Entry 8E5P (electron microscopy, 4.40 A resolution (low resolution: residue-level contacts below are approximate; hydrogen-bond / salt-bridge calls are withheld)); this record covers chains 7 and e of the 7 polymer chains in the assembly.

Chain 7:
Molecule: RNA with 24 nt long spacer
Sequence (41 nucleotides; row label = number of the first residue in the row):
     1 AUGUUUUUUU UUUUUUUUUU UUUUUUUGAU UUGGUGAGAG G
Disordered / not traced: 9-41

Chain e:
Protein: Transcription termination factor Rho
From: Escherichia coli
Notes: EC 3.6.4.-
UniProt: A0A0A0GPI6 (A0A0A0GPI6_ECOLX); residues 1-419 here correspond to UniProt positions 25-443 (UniProt number = residue number + 24)
Sequence (419 residues; each row starts with the number of its first residue):
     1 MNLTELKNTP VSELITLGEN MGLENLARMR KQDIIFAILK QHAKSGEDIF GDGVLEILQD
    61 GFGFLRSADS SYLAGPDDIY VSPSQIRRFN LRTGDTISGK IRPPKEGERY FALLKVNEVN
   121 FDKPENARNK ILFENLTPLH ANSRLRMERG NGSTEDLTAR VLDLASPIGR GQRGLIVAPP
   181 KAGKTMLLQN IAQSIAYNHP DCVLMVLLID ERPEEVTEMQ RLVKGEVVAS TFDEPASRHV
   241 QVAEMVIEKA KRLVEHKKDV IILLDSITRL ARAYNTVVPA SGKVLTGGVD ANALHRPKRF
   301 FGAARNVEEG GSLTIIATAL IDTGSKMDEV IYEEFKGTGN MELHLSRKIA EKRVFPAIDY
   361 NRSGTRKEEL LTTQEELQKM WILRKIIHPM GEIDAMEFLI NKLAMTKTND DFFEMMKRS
Disordered / not traced: 418-419
Bound ions: beryllium trifluoride ion: Lys184 (together with ADP)
Ligand contacts:
  - ADP / beryllium trifluoride: Thr158, Pro179, Pro180, Lys181, Ala182, Gly183, Lys184, Thr185, Met186, Leu320, Phe355
  - ADP / beryllium trifluoride: Gly337, Thr365, Arg366, Lys367

How chain 7 and chain e interact:
Residue-residue contacts (8; chain 7 residue first):
  A1(7) - Gly282(e)
  A1(7) - Lys283(e)
  A1(7) - Val284(e)
  U5(7) - Leu285(e)
  U5(7) - Thr286(e)
  U6(7) - Thr286(e)
  U6(7) - Lys326(e)
  U7(7) - Lys326(e)
Also at the interface, not in a pair above, chain e (8 interface residues in all): Ser281, Gly287

Overview:
4 residues of chain 7 face 8 of chain e across their interface. Ligands of chain e: ADP / beryllium
trifluoride.
Chain 7 is RNA with 24 nt long spacer and chain e is Transcription termination factor Rho (Escherichia coli);
the structure, Escherichia coli Rho-dependent transcription pre-termination complex containing 24 nt long RNA
spacer, Mg-ADP-BeF3, and NusG; Rho ..., was determined by electron microscopy, deposited together with 8E3F,
8E3H, 8E5K, 8E5L, 8E5O, 8E6W and 3 further entries.
